PDB entry 4HEM | X-ray diffraction, 1.65 A resolution | chains C and E of the 6 polymer chains in the assembly

# Chain C
Molecule: BPP
Organism: Lactococcus phage TP901-1
UniProtKB: Q9G096 (Q9G096_9CAUD); numbering as in UniProt (aligned over 1-163)
Chain sequence (163 residues; each row starts with the number of its first residue):
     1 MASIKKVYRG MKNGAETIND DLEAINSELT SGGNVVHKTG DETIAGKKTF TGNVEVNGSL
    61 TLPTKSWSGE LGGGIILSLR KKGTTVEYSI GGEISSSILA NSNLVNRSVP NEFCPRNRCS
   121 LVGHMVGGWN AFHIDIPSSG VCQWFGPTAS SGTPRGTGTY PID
Unresolved in the structure: 1-32

# Chain E
Molecule: Anti-baseplate TP901-1 Llama vHH 02
Organism: Lama glama
Notes: antibody fragment or engineered binder
Chain sequence (123 residues; numbered 1 to 123; the number before each row is that of its first residue):
     1 QVQLVESGGG LVQAGGSLRL SCAASESTFS NYAMGWFRQA PGPEREFVAT ISQTGSHTYY
    61 RNSVKGRFTI SRDNAKNTVY LQMNNMKPED TAVYYCAAGD NYYYTRTYEY DYWGQGTQVT
   121 VSS
Unresolved in the structure: 41-42
Disulfides: Cys-22/Cys-96

# How chain C and chain E interact
Pairs across the interface (16):
  Asn-101(C) with Tyr-108(E)
  Asn-117(C) with Asn-101(E), hydrogen bond; Tyr-103(E)
  Arg-118(C) with Asp-100(E); Asn-101(E), hydrogen bond (backbone-side chain); Tyr-104(E), hydrogen bond (backbone-side chain); Tyr-108(E); Glu-109(E), hydrogen bond (side chain-backbone); Asp-111(E), salt bridge
  Cys-119(C) with Tyr-104(E)
  Ser-120(C) with Tyr-104(E), hydrogen bond
  Asp-135(C) with Tyr-104(E)
  Pro-137(C) with Asp-100(E)
  Ser-138(C) with Asp-100(E), hydrogen bond
  Gln-143(C) with Tyr-108(E), hydrogen bond (side chain-backbone)
  Phe-145(C) with Tyr-108(E), hydrophobic
Also at the interface, not in a pair above, chain C (11 interface residues in all): Arg-116
From the paper, about this interface:
  - epitope / paratope residues, chain C: Asp-135(C)

# Summary
11 residues of chain C face 7 of chain E across their interface; the contacts include 7 hydrogen bonds and 1
salt bridge. Polar pairs include Arg-118(C)/Asp-111(E), Asn-117(C)/Asn-101(E) and Arg-118(C)/Asn-101(E). From
the paper: the epitope/paratope residue Asp-135(C).
Here chain C is BPP (Lactococcus phage TP901-1) and chain E is Anti-baseplate TP901-1 Llama vHH 02 (Lama
glama). Entry 4HEM (Llama vHH-02 binder of ORF49 (RBP) from lactococcal phage TP901-1) was determined by X-ray
diffraction, deposited together with 4IOS.
